PDB entry 9D4N | electron microscopy, 2.90 A resolution | chains F and X of the 7 polymer chains in the assembly

[Chain F]
Molecule: Meiotic recombination protein DMC1
From: Saccharomyces cerevisiae
UniProt: P25453 (DMC1_YEAST); numbering as in UniProt (aligned over 1-334)
Sequence (334 residues; each row starts with the number of its first residue):
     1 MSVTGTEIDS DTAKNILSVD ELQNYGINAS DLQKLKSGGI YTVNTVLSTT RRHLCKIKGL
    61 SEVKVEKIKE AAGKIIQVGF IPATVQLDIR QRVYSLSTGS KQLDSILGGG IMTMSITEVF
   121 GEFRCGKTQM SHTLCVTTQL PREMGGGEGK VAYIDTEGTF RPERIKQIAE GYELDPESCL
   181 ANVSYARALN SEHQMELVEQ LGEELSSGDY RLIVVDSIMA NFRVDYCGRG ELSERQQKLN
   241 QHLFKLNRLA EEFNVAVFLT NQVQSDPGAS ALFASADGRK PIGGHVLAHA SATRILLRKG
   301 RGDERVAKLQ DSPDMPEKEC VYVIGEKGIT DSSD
Disordered / not traced: 1-15, 270-277
Ion coordination: Mg2+ site 1: Thr128, Glu157 (together with ATP); Mg2+ site 2: Ala288, His289, Ser291, Asp311 (together with ATP)
Residues lining bound ligands:
  - ATP (adenosine-5'-triphosphate), molecule 1: Glu122, Phe123, Arg124, Cys125, Gly126, Lys127, Thr128, Gln129, Glu157, Arg164, Gln167, Arg305, Ile324, Gly325, Glu326
  - ATP, molecule 2: Ala288, His289, Gln310, Asp311, Ser312, Pro313, Asp314, Met315, Pro316, Glu317
Swiss-Prot annotation at these positions:
  - binding site (ATP): Gly121 to Thr128
  - binding site (dsDNA): Arg223, Arg229, Arg235
  - binding site (ssDNA): Arg223, Tyr226, Arg229, Arg235, Arg305
  - mutagenesis: Lys69 (K69E: Recessive mutant; phenotypically null. Eliminates the ability for self-association), Gly126 (G126D: Dominant mutant; phenotypically null)

[Chain X]
Molecule: 18-nt DNA strand
Sequence (18 nucleotides; numbered 4 to 21; the number before each row is that of its first residue):
     4 TTTTTTTTTT TTTTTTTT

[How chain F and chain X interact]
Pairs across the interface (24; chain F residue first):
  Arg223(F) - DT21(X)  salt bridge to the phosphate
  Arg229(F) - DT19(X)  base contact
  Arg229(F) - DT20(X)  base contact
  Leu232(F) - DT19(X)  sugar contact
  Ser233(F) - DT17(X)  base contact
  Ser233(F) - DT18(X)  sugar contact
  Arg235(F) - DT19(X)  hydrogen bond to the phosphate
  Arg235(F) - DT20(X)  salt bridge to the phosphate
  Gln236(F) - DT18(X)  phosphate contact
  Gln236(F) - DT19(X)  hydrogen bond to the phosphate
  Gln237(F) - DT17(X)  hydrogen bond to the phosphate
  Gln237(F) - DT18(X)  phosphate contact
  Gln264(F) - DT20(X)  hydrogen bond to the phosphate
  Gln264(F) - DT21(X)  sugar contact
  Ser265(F) - DT21(X)  sugar contact
  Asp266(F) - DT21(X)  base contact
  Pro267(F) - DT21(X)  base contact
  Lys280(F) - DT21(X)  base contact
  Ile282(F) - DT20(X)  phosphate contact
  Gly283(F) - DT20(X)  hydrogen bond to the phosphate
  Gly284(F) - DT19(X)  sugar contact
  Gly284(F) - DT20(X)  hydrogen bond to the phosphate
  His285(F) - DT19(X)  hydrogen bond to the phosphate
  Val286(F) - DT19(X)  phosphate contact

[Summary]
17 residues of chain F and 5 residues of chain X are in contact, with 7 hydrogen bonds and 2 salt bridges.
Among the polar pairs are Arg235(F)-DT19(X), Gln236(F)-DT19(X) and Gln237(F)-DT17(X). Ligands of chain F: ATP.
Chain F is Meiotic recombination protein DMC1 (Saccharomyces cerevisiae) and chain X is an 18-nt DNA strand;
the structure, The cryo-EM structure of the yeast Dmc1 filament bound to ssDNA in the presence of ATP, was
determined by electron microscopy together with 9D46 from the same study.
